Entry 3GPW (X-ray diffraction, 2.50 A resolution); this record covers chains Z and 1 of the 28 polymer chains in the assembly.

Chain Z:
Protein: Proteasome component C5
Organism: Saccharomyces cerevisiae
Notes: EC 3.4.25.1; fragment: sequence database residues 20-241
UniProt: P23724 (PSB1_YEAST); the construct lacks a stretch of the UniProt sequence and is renumbered around it, so the offset changes along the chain: -9 to -1 = UniProt 20-28; 1-70 = UniProt 29-98; 71-106 = UniProt 100-135; 107-144 = UniProt 138-175; 2 more segments
Sequence (222 residues; row label = number of the first residue in the row; note: 2 numbers in that range are skipped by the numbering (no residue carries them; nothing is unmodelled there); a row labelled like 10A-10B holds insertion residues (10A, then the next letters in order); numbers below 1 keep their minus sign (Gln-9 is residue -9)):
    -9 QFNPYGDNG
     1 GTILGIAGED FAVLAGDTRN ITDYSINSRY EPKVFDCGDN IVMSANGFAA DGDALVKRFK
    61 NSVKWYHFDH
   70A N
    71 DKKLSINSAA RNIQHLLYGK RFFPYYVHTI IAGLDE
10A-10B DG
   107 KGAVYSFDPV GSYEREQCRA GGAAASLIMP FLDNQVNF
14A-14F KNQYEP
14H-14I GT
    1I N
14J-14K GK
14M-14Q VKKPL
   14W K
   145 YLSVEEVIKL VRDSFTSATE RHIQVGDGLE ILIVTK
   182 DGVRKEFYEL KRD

Chain 1:
Protein: Proteasome component PRE4
Organism: Saccharomyces cerevisiae
Notes: EC 3.4.25.1; fragment: sequence database residues 34-266
UniProt: P30657 (PSB4_YEAST); the construct lacks a stretch of the UniProt sequence and is renumbered around it, so the offset changes along the chain: -8 to -1 = UniProt 34-41; 1-70 = UniProt 42-111; 74-92 = UniProt 120-138; 93-105 = UniProt 141-153; 3 more segments
Sequence (233 residues; numbered -8 to 211 plus 19 insertion-coded residues; 6 numbers in that range are skipped by the numbering (no residue carries them; nothing is unmodelled there); the number before each row is that of its first residue; a row labelled like 71B-71D holds insertion residues (71B, then the next letters in order); numbers below 1 keep their minus sign (Thr-8 is residue -8)):
    -8 TQQPIVTG
     1 TSVISMKYDN GVIIAADNLG SYGSLLRFNG VERLIPVGDN TVVGISGDIS DMQHIERLLK
    61 DLVTENAYDN
   69A P
   69C L
   70A A
   71A D
    72 A
71B-71D EEA
    74 LEPSYIFEYL ATVMYQRRS
92A-92B KM
    93 NPLWNAIIVA GVQ
10A-10B SN
   106 GDQFLRYVNL LGVTYSSPTL ATGFGAHMAN PLLRKV
14A-14G VDRESDI
   144 PKTTVQVAEE AIVNAMRVLY YRDARSSRNF SLAIIDKN
   18A T
   183 GLTFKKNLQV ENMKWDFAKD IKGYGTQKI

Interface between chain Z and chain 1:
Pairs across the interface (41):
  Gln-9(Z) - Thr-8(1)  hydrogen bond
  Phe-8(Z) - Thr-8(1)
  Phe-8(Z) - Arg91(1)
  Phe-8(Z) - Pro94(1)  hydrophobic
  Phe-8(Z) - Trp96(1)  hydrophobic
  Phe-8(Z) - Leu115(1)  hydrophobic
  Phe-8(Z) - Leu116(1)  hydrophobic
  Asn-7(Z) - Leu116(1)
  Pro-6(Z) - Arg91(1)  hydrogen bond (backbone-side chain)
  Pro-6(Z) - Met92B(1)  hydrophobic
  Pro-6(Z) - Leu116(1)
  Tyr-5(Z) - Arg91(1)
  Asn-2(Z) - Val118(1)
  Asn20(Z) - Tyr120(1)
  Ser25(Z) - His132(1)  hydrogen bond
  Ile26(Z) - Arg139(1)  hydrogen bond (backbone-side chain)
  Asn27(Z) - Tyr120(1)  hydrogen bond
  Asn27(Z) - Ser122(1)
  Ser28(Z) - Ser121(1)  hydrogen bond (side chain-backbone)
  Tyr30(Z) - Ser121(1)
  Glu31(Z) - Arg111(1)  salt bridge
  Glu31(Z) - Tyr120(1)
  Glu31(Z) - Ser121(1)  hydrogen bond (side chain-backbone)
  Phe48(Z) - Arg91(1)
  Phe48(Z) - Leu116(1)
  Phe48(Z) - Val118(1)  hydrophobic
  Ala50(Z) - Tyr88(1)  hydrophobic
  Ala50(Z) - Leu116(1)
  Ala50(Z) - Gly117(1)
  Ala50(Z) - Val118(1)  hydrophobic
  Asp51(Z) - Tyr88(1)  hydrogen bond
  Asp51(Z) - Arg91(1)  salt bridge
  Asp53(Z) - Thr119(1)
  Ala54(Z) - Tyr88(1)
  Lys57(Z) - Glu81(1)  salt bridge
  Phe93(Z) - Arg91(1)
  Phe93(Z) - Ser92(1)
  Tyr95(Z) - Tyr88(1)
  Glu190(Z) - Arg14C(1)  salt bridge
  Arg193(Z) - Asp14B(1)  salt bridge
  Arg193(Z) - Arg14C(1)
Interface residues without a listed pair, chain Z (26 interface residues in all): Gly-4, Arg29, Ala49
Interface residues without a listed pair, chain 1 (22 interface residues in all): Leu125

Summary:
26 residues of chain Z face 22 of chain 1 across their interface, with 8 hydrogen bonds and 5 salt bridges.
Polar contacts include Glu31(Z)-Arg111(1), Asp51(Z)-Arg91(1) and Lys57(Z)-Glu81(1).
Chain Z is Proteasome component C5 and chain 1 is Proteasome component PRE4, both from Saccharomyces
cerevisiae; the structure, Crystal structure of the yeast 20S proteasome in complex with Salinosporamide
derivatives: irreversible inhibitor ligand, was determined by X-ray diffraction (same publication as 3GPT and
3HYE).
